Entry 9G2C (electron microscopy, 3.50 A resolution); this record covers chains A and F of the 16 polymer chains in the assembly.

Chain A:
Protein: DNA-directed RNA polymerase I subunit RPA190
Source organism: Saccharomyces cerevisiae
Notes: EC 2.7.7.6
UniProt: P10964 (RPA1_YEAST); numbering as in UniProt (aligned over 1-1664)
Amino-acid sequence (1664 residues; row label = number of the first residue in the row):
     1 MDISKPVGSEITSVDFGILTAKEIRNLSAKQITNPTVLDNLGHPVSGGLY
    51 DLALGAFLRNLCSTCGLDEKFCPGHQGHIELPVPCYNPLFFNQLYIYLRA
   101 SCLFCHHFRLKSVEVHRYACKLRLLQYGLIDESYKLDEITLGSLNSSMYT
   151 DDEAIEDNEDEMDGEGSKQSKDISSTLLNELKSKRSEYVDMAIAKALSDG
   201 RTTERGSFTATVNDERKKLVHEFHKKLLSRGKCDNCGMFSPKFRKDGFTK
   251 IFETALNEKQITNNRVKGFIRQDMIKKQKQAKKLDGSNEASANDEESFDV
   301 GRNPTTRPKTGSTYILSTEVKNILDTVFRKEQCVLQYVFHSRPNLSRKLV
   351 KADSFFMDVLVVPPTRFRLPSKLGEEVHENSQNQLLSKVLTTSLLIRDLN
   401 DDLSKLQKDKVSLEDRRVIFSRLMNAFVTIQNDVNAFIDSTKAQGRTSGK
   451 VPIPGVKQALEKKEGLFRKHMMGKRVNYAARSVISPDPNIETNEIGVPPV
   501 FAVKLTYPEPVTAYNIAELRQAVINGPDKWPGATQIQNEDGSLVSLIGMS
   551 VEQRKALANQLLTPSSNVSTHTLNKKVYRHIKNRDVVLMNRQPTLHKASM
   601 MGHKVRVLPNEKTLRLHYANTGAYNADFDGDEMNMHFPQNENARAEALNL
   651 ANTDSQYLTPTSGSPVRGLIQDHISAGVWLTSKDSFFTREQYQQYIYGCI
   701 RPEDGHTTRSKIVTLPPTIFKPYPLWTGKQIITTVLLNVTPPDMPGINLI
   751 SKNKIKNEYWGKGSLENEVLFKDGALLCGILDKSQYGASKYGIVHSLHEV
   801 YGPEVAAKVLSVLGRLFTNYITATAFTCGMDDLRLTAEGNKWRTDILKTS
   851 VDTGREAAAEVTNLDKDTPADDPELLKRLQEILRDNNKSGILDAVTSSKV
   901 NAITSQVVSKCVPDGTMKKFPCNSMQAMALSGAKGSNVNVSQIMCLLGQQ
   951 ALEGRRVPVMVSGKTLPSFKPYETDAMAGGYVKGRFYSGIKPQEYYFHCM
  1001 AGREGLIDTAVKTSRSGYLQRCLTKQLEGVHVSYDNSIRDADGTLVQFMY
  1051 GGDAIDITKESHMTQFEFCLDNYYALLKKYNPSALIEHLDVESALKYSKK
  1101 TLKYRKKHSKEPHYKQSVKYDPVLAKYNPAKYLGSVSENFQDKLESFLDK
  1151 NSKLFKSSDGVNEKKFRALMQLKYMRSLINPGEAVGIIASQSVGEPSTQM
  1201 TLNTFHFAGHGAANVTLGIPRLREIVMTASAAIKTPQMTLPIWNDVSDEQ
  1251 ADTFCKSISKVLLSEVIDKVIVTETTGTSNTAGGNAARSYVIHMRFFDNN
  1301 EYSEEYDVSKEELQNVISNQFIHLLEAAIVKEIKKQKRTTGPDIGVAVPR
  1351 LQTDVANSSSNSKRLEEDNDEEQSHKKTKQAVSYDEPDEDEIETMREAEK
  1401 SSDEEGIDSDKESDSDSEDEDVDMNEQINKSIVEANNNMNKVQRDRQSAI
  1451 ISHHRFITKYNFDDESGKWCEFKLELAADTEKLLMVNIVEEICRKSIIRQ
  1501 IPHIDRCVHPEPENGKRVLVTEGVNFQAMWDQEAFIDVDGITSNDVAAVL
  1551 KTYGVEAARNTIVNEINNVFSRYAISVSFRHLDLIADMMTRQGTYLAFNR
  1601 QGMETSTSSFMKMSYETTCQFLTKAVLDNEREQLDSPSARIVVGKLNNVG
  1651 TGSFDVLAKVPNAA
Disordered / not traced: 1-127, 142-184, 199-256, 269-311, 334-379, 441-459, 627-631, 1154-1159, 1205-1213, 1278-1286, 1339-1436, 1506-1517, 1627-1637, 1659-1664
Reported in the primary citation:
  - specificity-determining residues: P593 (proposed by the authors, not directly observed)

Chain F:
Protein: DNA-directed RNA polymerases I, II, and III subunit RPABC2
Source organism: Saccharomyces cerevisiae
UniProt: P20435 (RPAB2_YEAST); numbering as in UniProt (aligned over 1-155)
Amino-acid sequence (155 residues; each row starts with the number of its first residue):
     1 MSDYEEAFNDGNENFEDFDVEHFSDEETYEEKPQFKDGETTDANGKTIVT
    51 GGNGPEDFQQHEQIRRKTLKEKAIPKDQRATTPYMTKYERARILGTRALQ
   101 ISMNAPVFVDLEGETDPLRIAMKELAEKKIPLVIRRYLPDGSFEDWSVEE
   151 LIVDL
Disordered / not traced: 1-51, 155

Interface between chain A and chain F:
Residue-residue contacts (71):
  P510(A) with S102(F)
  T512(A) with S102(F)
  Y514(A) with E114(F); T115(F); P117(F)
  N515(A) with T115(F)
  L573(A) with M103(F), hydrophobic
  R584(A) with T115(F)
  K604(A) with R119(F)
  E641(A) with G95(F); L99(F)
  N642(A) with G95(F); T96(F), hydrogen bond (side chain-backbone); L99(F)
  R644(A) with D116(F), salt bridge
  A645(A) with A91(F); G95(F)
  L648(A) with L118(F), hydrophobic
  N649(A) with R90(F); M122(F)
  L650(A) with K87(F); Y88(F), hydrophobic; A91(F), hydrophobic
  S1033(A) with P139(F)
  Y1034(A) with T81(F); E89(F), hydrogen bond; R136(F), hydrogen bond; Y137(F); L138(F), hydrophobic
  D1035(A) with L138(F)
  R1039(A) with P139(F); D140(F)
  L1085(A) with Y84(F); I152(F), hydrophobic
  H1088(A) with P83(F); E150(F)
  N1128(A) with A80(F), hydrogen bond (side chain-backbone)
  A1130(A) with T82(F), hydrogen bond (backbone-side chain)
  K1131(A) with R79(F), hydrogen bond (side chain-backbone); T82(F), hydrogen bond (backbone-side chain)
  M1175(A) with Y84(F)
  R1176(A) with Y84(F); D154(F), hydrogen bond (side chain-backbone)
  N1180(A) with T86(F); K87(F); Y88(F)
  P1181(A) with T86(F)
  G1182(A) with Y88(F)
  E1183(A) with Y88(F)
  L1646(A) with R92(F)
  G1650(A) with Y88(F)
  T1651(A) with Y88(F); R92(F), hydrogen bond (backbone-side chain)
  G1652(A) with R92(F)
  F1654(A) with E89(F); R92(F); I134(F), hydrophobic; R135(F); R136(F); Y137(F)
  D1655(A) with I134(F); R135(F), hydrogen bond (backbone-backbone); Y137(F)
  V1656(A) with R92(F); V133(F)
  L1657(A) with L132(F); V133(F), hydrogen bond (backbone-backbone); R135(F)
  A1658(A) with P131(F); L132(F); V133(F)
Other interface residues (no listed pair), chain A (43 interface residues in all): E509, N574, E646, G1043, A1184
Other interface residues (no listed pair), chain F (42 interface residues in all): L94, A98, I101, N104

In short:
43 residues of chain A face 42 of chain F across their interface, with 11 hydrogen bonds and 1 salt bridge.
Polar pairs include R644(A)-D116(F), N642(A)-T96(F) and Y1034(A)-E89(F). The paper reports the specificity
determinant P593(A).
Chain A is DNA-directed RNA polymerase I subunit RPA190 and chain F is DNA-directed RNA polymerases I, II, and
III subunit RPABC2, both from Saccharomyces cerevisiae; the structure, Yeast RNA polymerase I elongation
complex stalled by an apurinic site, open state, was determined by electron microscopy together with 9G1V,
9G1X, 9G23, 9G24, 9G26, 9G27, 9G29 and 9G2B from the same study.
